Entry 7KC0 (electron microscopy, 3.20 A resolution); this record covers chains T and A of the 8 polymer chains in the assembly.

# Chain T
Molecule: 38-nt DNA strand
Sequence (38 nucleotides; numbered -12 to 25; the number before each row is that of its first residue; numbers below 1 keep their minus sign (DC-12 is residue -12)):
   -12 CTGCACGAAT TAAGCAATTC GTAATCATGG TCATAGCT
Unresolved in the structure: -12 to -4, 22-25

# Chain A
Molecule: DNA polymerase
From: Saccharomyces cerevisiae
Notes: EC 2.7.7.7
UniProt: A0A6A5Q0V0 (A0A6A5Q0V0_YEASX); residue numbers follow UniProt; this construct covers 1-1097
Amino-acid sequence (1097 residues; row label = number of the first residue in the row):
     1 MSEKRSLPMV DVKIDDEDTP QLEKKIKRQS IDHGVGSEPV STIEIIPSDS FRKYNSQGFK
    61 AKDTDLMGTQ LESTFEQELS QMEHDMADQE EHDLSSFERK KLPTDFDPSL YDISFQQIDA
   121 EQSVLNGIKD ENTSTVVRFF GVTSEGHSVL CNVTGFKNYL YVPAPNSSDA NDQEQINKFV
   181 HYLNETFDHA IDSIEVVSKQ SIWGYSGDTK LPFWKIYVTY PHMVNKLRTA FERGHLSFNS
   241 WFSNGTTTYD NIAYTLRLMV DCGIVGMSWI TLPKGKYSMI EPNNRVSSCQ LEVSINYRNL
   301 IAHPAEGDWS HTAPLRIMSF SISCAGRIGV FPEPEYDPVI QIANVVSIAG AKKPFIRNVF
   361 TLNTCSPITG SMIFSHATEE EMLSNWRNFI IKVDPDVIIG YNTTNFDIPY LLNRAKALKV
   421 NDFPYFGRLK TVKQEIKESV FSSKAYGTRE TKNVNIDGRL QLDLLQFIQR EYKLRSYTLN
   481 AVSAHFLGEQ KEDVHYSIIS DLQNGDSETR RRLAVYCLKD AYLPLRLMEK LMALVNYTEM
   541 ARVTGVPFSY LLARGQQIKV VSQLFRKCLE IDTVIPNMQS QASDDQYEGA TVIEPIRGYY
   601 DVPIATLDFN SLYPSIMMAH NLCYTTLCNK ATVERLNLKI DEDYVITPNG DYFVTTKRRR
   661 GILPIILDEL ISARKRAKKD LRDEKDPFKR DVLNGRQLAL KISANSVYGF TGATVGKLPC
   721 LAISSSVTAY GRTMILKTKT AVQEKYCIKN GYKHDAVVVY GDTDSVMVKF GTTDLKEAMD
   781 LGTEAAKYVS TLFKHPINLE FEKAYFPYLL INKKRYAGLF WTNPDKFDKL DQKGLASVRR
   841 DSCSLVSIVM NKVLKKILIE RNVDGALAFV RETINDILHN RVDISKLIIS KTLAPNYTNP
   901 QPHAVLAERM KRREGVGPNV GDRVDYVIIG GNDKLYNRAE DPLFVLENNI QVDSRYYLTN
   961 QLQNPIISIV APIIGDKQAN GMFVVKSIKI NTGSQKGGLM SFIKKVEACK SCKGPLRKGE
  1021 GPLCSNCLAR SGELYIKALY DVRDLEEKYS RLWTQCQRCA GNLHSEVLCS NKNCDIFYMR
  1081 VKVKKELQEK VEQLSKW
Unresolved in the structure: 1-93
Sequence notes: conflict Met86 (Ile in A0A6A5Q0V0), Ser321 (Asp in A0A6A5Q0V0), Ser323 (Glu in A0A6A5Q0V0), Pro367 (His in A0A6A5Q0V0)
Bound ions: Mg2+ site 1: Asp608, Phe609, Asp764 (together with 2',3'-dideoxy-thymidine-5'-triphosphate); Mg2+ site 2: Asp764 (together with 2',3'-dideoxy-thymidine-5'-triphosphate); Zn2+: Cys1009, Cys1012, Cys1024, Cys1027; 4Fe-4S cluster Fe: Cys1056, Cys1059, Cys1069, Cys1074
Residues lining bound ligands:
  - 2',3'-dideoxy-thymidine-5'-triphosphate (D3T): Asp608, Phe609, Asn610, Ser611, Leu612, Tyr613, Arg674, Lys678, Lys701, Ile702, Asn705, Tyr708, Asp764, Glu800
  - 4Fe-4S cluster (SF4): Gln490, Lys491, Glu492, Gln1055, Cys1056, Cys1059, Val1067, Cys1069, Asn1071, Cys1074, Phe1077, Arg1080
What the authors report for this chain:
  - catalytic residues: Asp407 (proposed by the authors, not directly observed)
  - conformationally variable residues (order/disorder transition): Val985 to Ala1029
  - Zn2+ coordination: Cys1009, Cys1012, Cys1024, Cys1027
  - contacts within the chain: Gly981-Val984 (hydrogen bond), Asn880-Lys989 (hydrogen bond), Asn949-Ser994 (hydrogen bond), Leu1028-Ser1031 (hydrogen bond), Arg1030-Glu1033
  - binding site for the 38-nt DNA strand (chain T): Asn812, Lys934
  - Mg2+ coordination: Asp608, Asp764
  - catalytic residues: Asp608, Asp764
  - catalytic residues: Asp762 (by similarity / conservation)

# How chain T and chain A interact
Residue-residue contacts - 52 pairs, chain T then chain A:
  DT-2(T) with Arg554(A), salt bridge to the phosphate
  DA-1(T) with Phe441(A), sugar contact; Ser442(A), sugar contact; Ser443(A), phosphate contact; Arg554(A), salt bridge to the phosphate; Gly555(A), hydrogen bond to the phosphate; Gln557(A), base contact; Val715(A), base contact; Gly716(A), base contact
  DA0(T) with Ser443(A), phosphate contact; Gly555(A), phosphate contact; Gln556(A), hydrogen bond to the phosphate; Gln557(A), hydrogen bond to the phosphate; Ile702(A), base contact; Asn705(A), base contact; Ser706(A), base contact; Gly709(A), base contact; Phe710(A), sugar contact; Ala713(A), phosphate contact
  DG1(T) with Lys444(A), phosphate contact; Tyr587(A), phosphate contact; Tyr708(A), base contact; Gly709(A), sugar contact; Ala713(A), sugar contact
  DC2(T) with Lys444(A), salt bridge to the phosphate; Gln586(A), phosphate contact; Tyr587(A), phosphate contact; Glu588(A), phosphate contact; Gly589(A), hydrogen bond to the phosphate
  DA3(T) with Gln586(A), phosphate contact; Tyr587(A), phosphate contact; Glu588(A), phosphate contact; Gly589(A), hydrogen bond to the phosphate; Ala590(A), sugar contact; Val592(A), phosphate contact; Lys814(A), base contact
  DA4(T) with Val592(A), phosphate contact; Lys813(A), salt bridge to the phosphate; Lys814(A), sugar contact
  DT5(T) with Asn812(A), phosphate contact; Lys813(A), sugar contact; Arg815(A), sugar contact
  DT6(T) with Asn812(A), hydrogen bond to the phosphate; Arg815(A), sugar contact
  DC7(T) with Asn964(A), hydrogen bond to the phosphate
  DG8(T) with Leu935(A), sugar contact; Tyr956(A), phosphate contact; Asn960(A), hydrogen bond to the phosphate
  DT9(T) with Lys934(A), phosphate contact; Leu935(A), hydrogen bond to the phosphate; Tyr936(A), hydrogen bond to the phosphate
  DA10(T) with Lys934(A), salt bridge to the phosphate
Interface residues without a listed pair, chain T (14 interface residues in all): DT-3
Interface residues without a listed pair, chain A (40 interface residues in all): Asn225, Tyr446, Ile558, Ser580, Asp585, Gly712, Asn899

# Summary
The interface between chain T and chain A involves 14 residues on one side and 40 on the other; the contacts
include 10 hydrogen bonds and 5 salt bridges. Among the polar pairs are DA-1(T)-Gly555(A), DA0(T)-Gln556(A)
and DA0(T)-Gln557(A). The paper reports catalytic residues Asp407(A), Asp608(A) and Asp764(A) among others; a
binding site for the 38-nt DNA strand (chain T) at Asn812(A) and Lys934(A).
Here chain T is a 38-nt DNA strand and chain A is DNA polymerase (Saccharomyces cerevisiae). Entry 7KC0
(Structure of the Saccharomyces cerevisiae replicative polymerase delta in complex with a primer/template and
the PCNA ...) was determined by electron microscopy.
